PDB entry 8FS7 | electron microscopy, 2.85 A resolution | chains C and G of the 11 polymer chains in the assembly

== Chain C ==
Protein: Replication factor C subunit 3
Source organism: Saccharomyces cerevisiae
UniProtKB: P38629 (RFC3_YEAST); residue numbers follow UniProt; this construct covers 1-336
Sequence (336 residues; numbered 1 to 336; the number before each row is that of its first residue):
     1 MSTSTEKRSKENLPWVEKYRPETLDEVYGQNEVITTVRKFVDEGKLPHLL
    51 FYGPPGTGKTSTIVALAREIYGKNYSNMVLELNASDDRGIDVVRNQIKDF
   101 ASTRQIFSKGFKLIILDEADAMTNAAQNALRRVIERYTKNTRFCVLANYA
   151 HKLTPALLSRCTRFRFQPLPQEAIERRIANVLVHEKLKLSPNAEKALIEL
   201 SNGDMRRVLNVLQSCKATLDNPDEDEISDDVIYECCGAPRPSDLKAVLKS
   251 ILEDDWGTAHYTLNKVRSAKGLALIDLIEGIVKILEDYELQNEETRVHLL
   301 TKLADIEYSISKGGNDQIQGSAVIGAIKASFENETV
Disordered / not traced: 1-8, 336
Swiss-Prot annotation at these positions:
  - binding site (ATP): Val16 to Tyr19, Arg20, Tyr28, Gly53 to Ser61, Asn148, Arg206
  - modified residue: Ser2 (N-acetylserine)
Ion coordination: Mg2+: Thr60 (together with ATP-gamma-S)
Ligand contacts:
  - ATP-gamma-S (AGS; phosphothiophosphoric acid-adenylate ester), molecule 1: Val16, Glu17, Tyr19, Arg20, Pro21, Glu26, Val27, Tyr28, Gln30, Pro54, Pro55, Gly56, Thr57, Gly58, Lys59, Thr60, Ser61, Asn148, Leu169, Arg177, Met205, Arg206, Leu209
  - ATP-gamma-S (AGS), molecule 2: Arg131, Glu135, Ala156, Arg160
Reported in the primary citation:
  - binding site for Template strand: Ile90, Arg94, Thr123

== Chain G ==
Protein: DNA damage checkpoint control protein RAD17
Source organism: Saccharomyces cerevisiae
UniProtKB: A0A8H4BW58 (A0A8H4BW58_YEASX); residues 1-401 here = UniProt positions 1-401
Sequence (401 residues; row label = number of the first residue in the row):
     1 MRINSELANKFSASTVHLEHITTALSCLTPFGSKDDVLIFIDADGLSFVR
    51 ENNHVIKIQLLLSRELFMSYSYRNETEDHMKLCVKINHILDSVSVMNRNS
   101 DDIVECTLSYDGHGSPFVLIFEDSFISERVEYSTYLIKDFDTNGLELDRE
   151 RISFEAIIKGEALHSALKDLKEIGCKECYVYAKTEANDENVFALISKSQL
   201 GFSKIKLPSNRSILEKLQVFDGDSTTVIDGFAVIGFFDFTSFDKIRKSTK
   251 IASKVLFRMDVHGVLSVNILSQTDDVIITDTTRPSNNRPGSIRQLQLPKD
   301 YPGIVIEVCMLEKESIDEAAQTEIELLMETNELGNRNSFKKSTIRKRYGT
   351 DKGNETSNDNLLQLNGKKIKLPSEEENNKNRESEDEENHCKYPTKDIPIF
   401 F
Disordered / not traced: 1-8, 138-143, 273-296, 331-401

== How chain C and chain G interact ==
Contacting residue pairs - 25 pairs, chain C then chain G:
  Ser76(C) - His54(G)
  Asn77(C) - Gly144(G)
  Asp99(C) - Asn53(G)
  Asp99(C) - Val55(G)
  Phe100(C) - Asn53(G)
  Ser102(C) - Lys313(G)
  Ser102(C) - Glu314(G)  hydrogen bond (backbone-backbone)
  Thr103(C) - Val55(G)
  Thr103(C) - Leu311(G)
  Thr103(C) - Glu312(G)
  Arg104(C) - Val261(G)
  Arg104(C) - Gly263(G)
  Arg104(C) - Leu311(G)
  Arg104(C) - Glu312(G)  salt bridge
  Arg104(C) - Lys313(G)
  Arg104(C) - Glu314(G)
  Gln105(C) - His262(G)
  Ile106(C) - Gly144(G)
  Ile106(C) - Leu145(G)  hydrophobic
  Ile106(C) - His262(G)
  Phe107(C) - Arg151(G)
  Phe107(C) - His262(G)
  Arg136(C) - Ile316(G)
  Tyr137(C) - Ile316(G)  hydrophobic
  Asn140(C) - Glu314(G)  hydrogen bond
Interface residues without a listed pair, chain C (18 interface residues in all): Val79, Leu80, Gln96, Lys112, Lys139
Interface residues without a listed pair, chain G (16 interface residues in all): Asp238, Thr240

== Overview ==
18 residues of chain C face 16 of chain G across their interface, with 2 hydrogen bonds and 1 salt bridge.
Polar contacts include Arg104(C)-Glu312(G), Asn140(C)-Glu314(G) and Ser102(C)-Glu314(G). Chain C binds
ATP-gamma-S. UniProt lists 17 ATP-binding residues on chain C. From the paper: a binding site for Template
strand at Ile90(C), Arg94(C) and Thr123(C).
Here chain C is Replication factor C subunit 3 and chain G is DNA damage checkpoint control protein RAD17,
both from Saccharomyces cerevisiae. Entry 8FS7 (Structure of S. cerevisiae Rad24-RFC loading the 9-1-1 clamp
onto a 10-nt gapped DNA in step ...) was determined by electron microscopy together with 8FS3, 8FS4, 8FS5,
8FS6 and 8FS8 from the same study.
